Entry 1YPZ (X-ray diffraction, 3.40 A resolution); this record covers chains A and E of the 8 polymer chains in the assembly.

# Chain A
Name: H2-T22 protein
Organism: Mus musculus
Amino-acid sequence (260 residues; numbered 1 to 276; 16 numbers in that range are skipped by the numbering (no residue carries them; nothing is unmodelled there); the number before each row is that of its first residue):
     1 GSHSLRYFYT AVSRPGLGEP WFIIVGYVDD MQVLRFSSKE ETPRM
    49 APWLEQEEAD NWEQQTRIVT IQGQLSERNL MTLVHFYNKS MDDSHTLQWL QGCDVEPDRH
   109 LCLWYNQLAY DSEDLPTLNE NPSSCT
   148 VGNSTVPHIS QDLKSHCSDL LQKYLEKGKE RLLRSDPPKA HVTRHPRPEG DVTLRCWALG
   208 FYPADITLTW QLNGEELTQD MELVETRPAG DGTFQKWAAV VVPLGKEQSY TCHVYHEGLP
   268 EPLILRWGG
Disulfides: Cys-101/Cys-164, Cys-110/Cys-133, Cys-203/Cys-259

# Chain E
Name: T cell receptor delta
Organism: Mus musculus
Amino-acid sequence (207 residues; row label = number of the first residue in the row):
     1 GDQVEQSPSA LSLHEGTDSA LRCNFTTTMR SVQWFRQNSR GSLISLFYLA SGTKENGRLK
    61 SAFDSKERRY STLHIRDAQL EDSGTYFCAA DTWHISEGYE LGTDKLVFGQ GTQVTVEPKS
   121 QPPAKPSVFI MKNGTNVACL VKDFYPKEVT ISLRSSKKIV EFDPAIVISP SGKYSAVKLG
   181 QYGDSNSVTC SVQHNSETVH STDFEAA
Disulfides: Cys-23/Cys-88, Cys-139/Cys-190
Covalent attachments: N-acetylglucosamine (NAG) linked to Asn-24; glycan linked to Asn-133

# Interface between chain A and chain E
Contacting residue pairs (35; chain A residue first):
  Ile-66(A) / Tyr-99(E)
  Ile-69(A) / Gly-98(E)
  Gln-70(A) / Tyr-99(E)
  Leu-73(A) / Gly-98(E)
  Leu-73(A) / Tyr-99(E)
  Leu-73(A) / Glu-100(E)
  Asn-77(A) / Tyr-99(E)  hydrogen bond (side chain-backbone)
  Asn-77(A) / Leu-101(E)  hydrogen bond (side chain-backbone)
  Thr-80(A) / Leu-101(E)
  Leu-81(A) / Trp-93(E)  hydrophobic
  Leu-81(A) / Leu-101(E)  hydrophobic
  Phe-84(A) / Arg-30(E)
  Phe-84(A) / Ser-31(E)
  Phe-84(A) / Tyr-48(E)
  Phe-84(A) / Trp-93(E)  hydrophobic
  Tyr-85(A) / Trp-93(E)
  Trp-97(A) / Ile-95(E)  hydrophobic
  Trp-97(A) / Tyr-99(E)  hydrophobic
  Gln-99(A) / Tyr-99(E)  hydrogen bond
  Asn-114(A) / Ile-95(E)
  Leu-116(A) / Leu-101(E)  hydrophobic
  Leu-123(A) / Trp-93(E)
  Pro-124(A) / Thr-28(E)
  Pro-124(A) / Met-29(E)
  Pro-124(A) / Arg-30(E)
  Pro-124(A) / Arg-68(E)
  Pro-124(A) / Thr-92(E)
  Pro-124(A) / Trp-93(E)  hydrogen bond (backbone-backbone)
  Thr-125(A) / Thr-92(E)
  Thr-125(A) / Trp-93(E)
  Thr-125(A) / Ile-95(E)
  Leu-126(A) / Thr-92(E)
  Leu-126(A) / Trp-93(E)
  Leu-126(A) / His-94(E)
  Leu-160(A) / Tyr-99(E)
Interface residues without a listed pair, chain A (20 interface residues in all): Asn-127, Ile-156
Interface residues without a listed pair, chain E (17 interface residues in all): Thr-27, Ala-50, Glu-97

# In short
20 residues of chain A and 17 residues of chain E are in contact; the contacts include 4 hydrogen bonds. Polar
pairs include Asn-77(A)/Tyr-99(E), Asn-77(A)/Leu-101(E) and Gln-99(A)/Tyr-99(E). Covalently linked
N-acetylglucosamine: at Asn-24(E).
Chain A is H2-T22 protein and chain E is T cell receptor delta, both from Mus musculus; the structure, Immune
receptor, was determined by X-ray diffraction.
